6Y79 - chains C and Z of the 42 polymer chains in the assembly; structure by electron microscopy, 2.96 A resolution.

Chain C:
Name: Subunit NUCM of NADH:Ubiquinone Oxidoreductase (Complex I)
Organism: Yarrowia lipolytica
Notes: EC 1.6.99.3
Reference sequence: Q9UUU1 (Q9UUU1_YARLL); numbering as in UniProt (aligned over 1-466)
Amino-acid sequence (466 residues; numbered 1 to 466; the number before each row is that of its first residue):
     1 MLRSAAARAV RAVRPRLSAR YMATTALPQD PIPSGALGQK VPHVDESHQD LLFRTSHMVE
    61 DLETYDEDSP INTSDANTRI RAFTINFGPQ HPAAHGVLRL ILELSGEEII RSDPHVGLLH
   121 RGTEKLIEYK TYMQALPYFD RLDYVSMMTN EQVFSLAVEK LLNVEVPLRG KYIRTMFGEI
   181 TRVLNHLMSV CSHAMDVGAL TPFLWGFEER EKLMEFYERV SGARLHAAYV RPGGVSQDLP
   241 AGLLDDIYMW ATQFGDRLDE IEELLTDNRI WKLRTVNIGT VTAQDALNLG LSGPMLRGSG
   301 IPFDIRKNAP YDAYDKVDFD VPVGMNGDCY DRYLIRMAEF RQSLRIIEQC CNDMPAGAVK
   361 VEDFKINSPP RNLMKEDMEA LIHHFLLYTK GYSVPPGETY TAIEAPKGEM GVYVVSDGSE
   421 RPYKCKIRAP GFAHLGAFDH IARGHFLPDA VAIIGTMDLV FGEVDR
Disordered / not traced: 1-31, 91-92
Small-molecule neighbours: 1,2-Distearoyl-sn-glycerophosphoethanolamine (3PE): R269, I270, L273
From the paper describing this entry:
  - conformationally variable residues (order/disorder transition): H91, P92, H95

Chain Z:
Name: Subunit NUZM of NADH:Ubiquinone Oxidoreductase (Complex I)
Organism: Yarrowia lipolytica
Reference sequence: A0A1D8N3H5 (A0A1D8N3H5_YARLL); numbering as in UniProt (aligned over 1-182)
Amino-acid sequence (182 residues; each row starts with the number of its first residue):
     1 MLPGGPVPVF KKYTVGSKGI WEKLRVLLAI APNRSTGNPI VPLYRVPTPG SRPEANVYQD
    61 PSSYPTNDIA ENPYWKRDHR RAYPQTAFFD QKTVTGLLEL GSEATPRIAD GEAGTKALAN
   121 IANGGVSFTQ ALGKSSKDVI YGEVLTVNGL PPVAPTLAPK QWKIIEGEAA IYPKGYPCRT
   181 FH
Disordered / not traced: 1
Small-molecule neighbours: diundecyl phosphatidyl choline (PLC): L27, L28, A29

Chain C / chain Z interface:
Contacting residue pairs (79):
  L162(C) - H79(Z)
  L162(C) - R80(Z)
  N163(C) - H79(Z)  hydrogen bond (side chain-backbone)
  N163(C) - A82(Z)  hydrogen bond (side chain-backbone)
  N163(C) - Y83(Z)
  K212(C) - G37(Z)  hydrogen bond (side chain-backbone)
  K212(C) - P39(Z)
  E215(C) - R45(Z)  salt bridge
  R219(C) - R45(Z)
  D238(C) - Y58(Z)  hydrogen bond
  A241(C) - R52(Z)  hydrogen bond (backbone-side chain)
  A241(C) - E54(Z)
  G242(C) - R52(Z)
  D246(C) - Y44(Z)
  Y248(C) - Y13(Z)  hydrophobic
  T252(C) - K11(Z)
  T252(C) - K12(Z)  hydrogen bond (side chain-backbone)
  Q253(C) - K12(Z)
  Q253(C) - Y13(Z)
  Q253(C) - T14(Z)  hydrogen bond
  Q253(C) - G37(Z)
  Q253(C) - P39(Z)
  D256(C) - K12(Z)  salt bridge
  D256(C) - S35(Z)  hydrogen bond
  R257(C) - S35(Z)  hydrogen bond (side chain-backbone)
  R257(C) - T36(Z)
  R257(C) - G37(Z)
  E263(C) - I30(Z)
  E263(C) - R34(Z)  salt bridge
  D267(C) - Y176(Z)
  P302(C) - W162(Z)
  P302(C) - F181(Z)  hydrophobic
  D304(C) - W162(Z)
  K307(C) - K160(Z)
  K307(C) - H182(Z)
  N308(C) - A158(Z)
  N308(C) - K160(Z)
  N308(C) - W162(Z)
  D320(C) - I165(Z)
  D320(C) - T180(Z)
  D320(C) - H182(Z)  salt bridge
  V321(C) - R179(Z)
  V321(C) - T180(Z)
  V321(C) - F181(Z)  hydrogen bond (backbone-backbone)
  V321(C) - H182(Z)
  P322(C) - I171(Z)  hydrophobic
  P322(C) - C178(Z)  hydrophobic
  P322(C) - R179(Z)
  V323(C) - C178(Z)
  V323(C) - R179(Z)  hydrogen bond (backbone-backbone)
  V323(C) - F181(Z)  hydrophobic
  G324(C) - P177(Z)
  M325(C) - P177(Z)  hydrogen bond (backbone-backbone)
  M325(C) - R179(Z)  hydrogen bond
  Y330(C) - P177(Z)  hydrophobic
  D331(C) - P177(Z)
  L334(C) - Y172(Z)  hydrogen bond (backbone-side chain)
  L334(C) - P177(Z)
  I335(C) - C178(Z)  hydrophobic
  M337(C) - Y172(Z)
  A338(C) - I171(Z)  hydrophobic
  A338(C) - Y172(Z)
  Q342(C) - I171(Z)
  G357(C) - P61(Z)
  A358(C) - P61(Z)  hydrophobic
  E362(C) - S63(Z)  hydrogen bond
  E362(C) - T66(Z)
  D363(C) - Y74(Z)  hydrogen bond
  K365(C) - Y74(Z)
  K365(C) - R80(Z)  hydrogen bond (backbone-side chain)
  K365(C) - R81(Z)
  I366(C) - R80(Z)
  P370(C) - D60(Z)
  N372(C) - D60(Z)
  Y392(C) - R80(Z)
  S393(C) - R80(Z)
  P395(C) - R80(Z)
  P395(C) - Y83(Z)  hydrophobic
  P396(C) - Y83(Z)
Other interface residues (no listed pair), chain C (53 interface residues in all): F216, M249, E262, T266, G300, F319, N326, V359
Other interface residues (no listed pair), chain Z (44 interface residues in all): N38, L43, P49, S62, R77, P84

In short:
Chain C and chain Z form an interface of 53 and 44 residues respectively; the contacts include 17 hydrogen
bonds and 4 salt bridges. Polar contacts include E215(C)-R45(Z), D256(C)-K12(Z) and E263(C)-R34(Z). Bound to
chain C: 1,2-Distearoyl-sn-glycerophosphoethanolamine. Chain Z binds diundecyl phosphatidyl choline. From the
paper: conformational variability at H91(C), P92(C) and H95(C).
Here chain C is Subunit NUCM of NADH:Ubiquinone Oxidoreductase (Complex I) and chain Z is Subunit NUZM of
NADH:Ubiquinone Oxidoreductase (Complex I), both from Yarrowia lipolytica. Entry 6Y79 (Cryo-EM structure of a
respiratory complex I F89A mutant) was determined by electron microscopy.
